Entry 7KF0 (X-ray diffraction, 2.32 A resolution); this record covers chains B and C of the 6 polymer chains in the assembly.

== Chain B ==
Molecule: anti-VEGF-A Fab bH1 light chain
From: Homo sapiens
Notes: fragment: Fab fragment light chain; antibody fragment or engineered binder
Sequence (218 residues; row label = number of the first residue in the row; a row labelled like 27A-27D holds insertion residues (27A, then the next letters in order)):
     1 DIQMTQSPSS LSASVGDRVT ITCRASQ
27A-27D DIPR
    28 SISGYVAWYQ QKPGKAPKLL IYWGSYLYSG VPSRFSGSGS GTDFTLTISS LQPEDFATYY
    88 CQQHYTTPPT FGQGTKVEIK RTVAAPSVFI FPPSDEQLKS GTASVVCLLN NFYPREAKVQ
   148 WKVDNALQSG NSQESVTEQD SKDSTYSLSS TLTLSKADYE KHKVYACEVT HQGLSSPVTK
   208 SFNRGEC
Disordered / not traced: 213-214
Disulfides: Cys23-Cys88, Cys134-Cys194

== Chain C ==
Molecule: Isoform L-VEGF206 of Vascular endothelial growth factor A
From: Homo sapiens
Notes: fragment: Vascular endothelial growth factor A
Reference sequence: P15692-14 (VEGFA-14_HUMAN); residues 1-110 here correspond to UniProt positions 207-316 (UniProt number = residue number + 206)
Sequence (116 residues; each row starts with the number of its first residue):
     1 APMAEGGGQN HHEVVKFMDV YQRSYCHPIE TLVDIFQEYP DEIEYIFKPS CVPLMRCGGC
    61 CNDEGLECVP TEESNITMQI MRIKPHQGQH IGEMSFLQHN KCECRPKKDR HHHHHH
Disordered / not traced: 1-12, 108-116
Construct notes: expression tag (111-116)
Disulfides: Cys26-Cys68, Cys57-Cys102, Cys61-Cys104

== Interface between chain B and chain C ==
Residue-residue contacts (20; chain B residue first):
  Ser28(B) with Ile91(C); Gly92(C); Glu93(C), hydrogen bond (backbone-backbone)
  Ile29(B) with His90(C); Ile91(C)
  Ser30(B) with His90(C); Ile91(C), hydrogen bond (backbone-backbone)
  Tyr32(B) with Gln89(C); His90(C)
  Trp50(B) with Lys48(C); Met81(C); Gln89(C), hydrogen bond
  His91(B) with Gly88(C); Gln89(C), hydrogen bond (backbone-backbone)
  Tyr92(B) with Gly88(C); Gln89(C); His90(C)
  Thr93(B) with Gln87(C)
  Thr94(B) with His86(C); Gln87(C), hydrogen bond (side chain-backbone)
Also at the interface, not in a pair above, chain B (10 interface residues in all): Gly31
Also at the interface, not in a pair above, chain C (12 interface residues in all): Tyr45, Arg82

== Summary ==
The interface between chain B and chain C involves 10 residues on one side and 12 on the other, with 5
hydrogen bonds. Polar pairs include Trp50(B)-Gln89(C), Thr94(B)-Gln87(C) and Ser28(B)-Glu93(C).
Chain B is anti-VEGF-A Fab bH1 light chain and chain C is Isoform L-VEGF206 of Vascular endothelial growth
factor A, both from Homo sapiens; the structure, Crystal structure of bH1 Fab variant (CDR H3 loop design
13_0346) in complex with VEGF, was determined by X-ray diffraction.
